Entry 7U19 (electron microscopy, 3.70 A resolution); this record covers chains D and E of the 11 polymer chains in the assembly.

== Chain D ==
Protein: Replication factor C subunit 2
Organism: Saccharomyces cerevisiae
UniProtKB: P40348 (RFC2_YEAST); residues 1-353 here = UniProt positions 1-353
Sequence (353 residues; each row starts with the number of its first residue):
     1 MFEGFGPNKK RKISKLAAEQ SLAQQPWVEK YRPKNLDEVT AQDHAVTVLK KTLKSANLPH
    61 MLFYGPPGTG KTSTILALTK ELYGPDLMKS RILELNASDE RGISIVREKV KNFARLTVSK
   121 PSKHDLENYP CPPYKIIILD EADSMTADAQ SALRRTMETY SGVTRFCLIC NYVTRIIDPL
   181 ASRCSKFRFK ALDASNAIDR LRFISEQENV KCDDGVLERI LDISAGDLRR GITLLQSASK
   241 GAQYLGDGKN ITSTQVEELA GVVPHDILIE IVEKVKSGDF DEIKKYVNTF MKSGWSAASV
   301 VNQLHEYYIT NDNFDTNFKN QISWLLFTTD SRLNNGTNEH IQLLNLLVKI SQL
Disordered / not traced: 1-15
Bound ions: Mg2+: Thr72 (together with ATP-gamma-S)
Residues lining bound ligands:
  - ATP-gamma-S (AGS; phosphothiophosphoric acid-adenylate ester), molecule 1: Trp27, Val28, Glu29, Tyr31, Arg32, Pro33, Glu38, Val39, Thr40, Gln42, Pro67, Gly68, Thr69, Gly70, Lys71, Thr72, Ser73, Asn171, Leu192, Arg200, Leu228, Arg229, Ile232
  - ATP-gamma-S (AGS), molecule 2: Glu158, Pro179, Arg183
Swiss-Prot annotation at these positions:
  - binding site (ATP): Val28, Arg32, Gly65 to Ser73, Asn171, Arg229
  - modified residue: Met1 (N-acetylmethionine)

== Chain E ==
Protein: Replication factor C subunit 5
Organism: Saccharomyces cerevisiae
UniProtKB: P38251 (RFC5_YEAST); residues 1-354 here = UniProt positions 1-354
Sequence (354 residues; row label = number of the first residue in the row):
     1 MSLWVDKYRP KSLNALSHNE ELTNFLKSLS DQPRDLPHLL LYGPNGTGKK TRCMALLESI
    61 FGPGVYRLKI DVRQFVTASN RKLELNVVSS PYHLEITPSD MGNNDRIVIQ ELLKEVAQME
   121 QVDFQDSKDG LAHRYKCVII NEANSLTKDA QAALRRTMEK YSKNIRLIMV CDSMSPIIAP
   181 IKSRCLLIRC PAPSDSEIST ILSDVVTNER IQLETKDILK RIAQASNGNL RVSLLMLESM
   241 ALNNELALKS SSPIIKPDWI IVIHKLTRKI VKERSVNSLI ECRAVLYDLL AHCIPANIIL
   301 KELTFSLLDV ETLNTTNKSS IIEYSSVFDE RLSLGNKAIF HLEGFIAKVM CCLD
Disordered / not traced: 1-3, 121-132, 354
Residues lining bound ligands:
  - ADP (adenosine-5'-diphosphate): Val5, Tyr8, Arg9, Pro10, Ala15, Leu16, Ser17, His18, Pro44, Asn45, Gly46, Thr47, Gly48, Lys49, Lys50, Thr51, Arg52, Ile201, Leu230, Arg231, Leu234
  - ATP-gamma-S (AGS; phosphothiophosphoric acid-adenylate ester): Arg155, Glu159, Pro180, Arg184
Swiss-Prot annotation at these positions:
  - binding site (ATP): Val5, Ser17, Gly43 to Thr51, Arg231

== Interface between chain D and chain E ==
Residue-residue contacts (83):
  Ser21(D) - Lys163(E)  hydrogen bond
  Gln24(D) - Arg34(E)
  Gln25(D) - Asp35(E)
  Gln25(D) - Ser162(E)
  Gln25(D) - Lys163(E)
  Pro26(D) - Asp35(E)
  Pro26(D) - Leu36(E)
  Pro26(D) - Ser162(E)
  Pro26(D) - Arg166(E)
  Trp27(D) - Asp35(E)  hydrogen bond
  Glu29(D) - Glu159(E)
  Arg32(D) - Glu159(E)  salt bridge
  Thr72(D) - Arg156(E)
  Glu94(D) - Lys160(E)  salt bridge
  Asn96(D) - Arg156(E)
  Asn96(D) - Lys160(E)  hydrogen bond
  Ala97(D) - Ala152(E)
  Ala97(D) - Ala153(E)
  Ser98(D) - Gln110(E)
  Ser98(D) - Lys114(E)  hydrogen bond
  Ser98(D) - Ala153(E)
  Ser98(D) - Thr157(E)
  Asp99(D) - Lys114(E)  salt bridge
  Asp140(D) - Arg156(E)  salt bridge
  Glu141(D) - Ala152(E)
  Glu141(D) - Arg155(E)
  Glu141(D) - Arg156(E)
  Ser144(D) - Ala152(E)
  Asn171(D) - Arg155(E)  hydrogen bond
  Asn171(D) - Pro180(E)
  Asp227(D) - Ser183(E)  hydrogen bond
  Arg229(D) - Glu159(E)  salt bridge
  Arg229(D) - Ser183(E)  hydrogen bond
  Arg229(D) - Arg184(E)
  Thr233(D) - Leu186(E)
  Gln236(D) - Asp35(E)  hydrogen bond
  Gln236(D) - Pro37(E)
  Ser237(D) - Leu186(E)
  Lys240(D) - Leu29(E)
  Lys240(D) - Asp35(E)  hydrogen bond (side chain-backbone)
  Lys240(D) - Leu36(E)
  Lys240(D) - Pro37(E)
  Tyr244(D) - Asn24(E)
  Tyr244(D) - Lys27(E)  hydrogen bond
  Tyr244(D) - Ser28(E)
  Tyr244(D) - Asp31(E)
  Leu259(D) - Phe25(E)  hydrophobic
  Phe280(D) - Leu308(E)  hydrophobic
  Phe280(D) - Lys318(E)
  Phe280(D) - Ser319(E)
  Asp281(D) - Lys318(E)
  Lys284(D) - Asp309(E)  salt bridge
  Asn288(D) - Asn227(E)  hydrogen bond
  Met291(D) - Pro44(E)
  Lys292(D) - Ala192(E)  hydrogen bond (backbone-backbone)
  Lys292(D) - Asn227(E)
  Gly294(D) - Tyr42(E)
  Gly294(D) - Arg189(E)
  Trp295(D) - Arg189(E)
  Ser296(D) - Met174(E)
  Arg332(D) - Ser326(E)
  Arg332(D) - Val327(E)
  Leu333(D) - Ser175(E)  hydrogen bond (backbone-side chain)
  Asn335(D) - Glu330(E)
  Asn335(D) - Ser333(E)  hydrogen bond (backbone-side chain)
  Asn335(D) - Leu334(E)
  Gly336(D) - Ser175(E)
  Gly336(D) - Ser333(E)  hydrogen bond (backbone-side chain)
  Thr337(D) - Asp329(E)  hydrogen bond
  Thr337(D) - Glu330(E)
  Asn338(D) - Asp329(E)  hydrogen bond (backbone-side chain)
  Glu339(D) - Ser173(E)  hydrogen bond
  His340(D) - Phe305(E)
  Ile341(D) - Ser325(E)
  Ile341(D) - Ser326(E)
  Gln342(D) - Ser326(E)  hydrogen bond
  Gln342(D) - Asp329(E)
  Leu344(D) - Leu308(E)  hydrophobic
  Leu344(D) - Ile322(E)  hydrophobic
  Asn345(D) - Ile322(E)
  Asn345(D) - Glu323(E)
  Asn345(D) - Ser326(E)
  Lys349(D) - Glu323(E)  salt bridge
Other interface residues (no listed pair), chain D (55 interface residues in all): Pro67, Leu76, Asp143, Arg230, Gly241, Ser293, Val348, Gln352
Other interface residues (no listed pair), chain E (57 interface residues in all): Asp172, Pro176, Ala179, Leu187, Cys190, Pro191, Gly228, Lys301, Thr315

== In short ==
The interface between chain D and chain E involves 55 residues on one side and 57 on the other, with 19
hydrogen bonds and 7 salt bridges. Polar contacts include Arg32(D)-Glu159(E), Glu94(D)-Lys160(E) and
Asp99(D)-Lys114(E). One ATP-gamma-S molecule is bound between chain D and chain E.
Here chain D is Replication factor C subunit 2 and chain E is Replication factor C subunit 5, both from
Saccharomyces cerevisiae. Entry 7U19 (RFC:PCNA bound to nicked DNA) was determined by electron microscopy
together with 7U1A and 7U1P from the same study.
